PDB entry 8IMI | electron microscopy, 2.59 A resolution | chains 0 and W of the 52 polymer chains in the assembly

# Chain 0
Name: ApcE
Organism: Anthocerotibacter panamensis
Amino-acid sequence (1136 residues; each row starts with the number of its first residue):
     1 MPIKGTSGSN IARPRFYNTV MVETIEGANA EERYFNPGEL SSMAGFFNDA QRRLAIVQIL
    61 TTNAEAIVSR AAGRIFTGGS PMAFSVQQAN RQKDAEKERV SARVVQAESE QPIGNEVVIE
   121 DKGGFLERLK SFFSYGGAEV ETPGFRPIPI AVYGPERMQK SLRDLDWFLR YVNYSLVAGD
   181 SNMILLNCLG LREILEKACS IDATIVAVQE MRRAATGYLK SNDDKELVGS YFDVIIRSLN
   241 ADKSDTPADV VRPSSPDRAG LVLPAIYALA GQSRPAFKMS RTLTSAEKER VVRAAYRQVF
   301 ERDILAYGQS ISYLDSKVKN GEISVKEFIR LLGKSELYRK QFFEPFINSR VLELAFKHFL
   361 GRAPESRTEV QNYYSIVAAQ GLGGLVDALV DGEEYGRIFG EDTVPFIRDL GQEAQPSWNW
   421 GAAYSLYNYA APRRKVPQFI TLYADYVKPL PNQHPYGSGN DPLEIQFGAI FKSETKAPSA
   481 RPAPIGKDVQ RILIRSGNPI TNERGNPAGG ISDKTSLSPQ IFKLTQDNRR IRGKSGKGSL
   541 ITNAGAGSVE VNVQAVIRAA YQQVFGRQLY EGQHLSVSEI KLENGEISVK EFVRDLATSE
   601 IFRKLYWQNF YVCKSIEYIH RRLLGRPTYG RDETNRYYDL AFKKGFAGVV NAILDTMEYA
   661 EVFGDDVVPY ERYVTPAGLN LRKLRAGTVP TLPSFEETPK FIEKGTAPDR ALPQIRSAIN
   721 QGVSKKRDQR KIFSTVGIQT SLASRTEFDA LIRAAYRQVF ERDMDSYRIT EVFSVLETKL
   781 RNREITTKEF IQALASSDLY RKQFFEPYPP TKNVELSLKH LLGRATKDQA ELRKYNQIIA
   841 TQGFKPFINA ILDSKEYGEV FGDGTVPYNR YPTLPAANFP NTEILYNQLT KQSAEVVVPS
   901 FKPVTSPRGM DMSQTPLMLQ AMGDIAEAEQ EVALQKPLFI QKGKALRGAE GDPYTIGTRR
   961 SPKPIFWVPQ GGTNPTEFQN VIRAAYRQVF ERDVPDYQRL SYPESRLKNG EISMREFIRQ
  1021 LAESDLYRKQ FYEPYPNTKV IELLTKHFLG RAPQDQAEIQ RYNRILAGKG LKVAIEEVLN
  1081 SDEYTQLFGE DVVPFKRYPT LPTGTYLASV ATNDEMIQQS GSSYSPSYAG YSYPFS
Not modelled in the structure: 1, 78-146, 530-548, 1135-1136
Small-molecule neighbours:
  - phycocyanobilin (CYC), molecule 1: Pro14, Leu261, Leu263, Tyr267, Leu410, Glu413, Ala414, Gln415, Pro416, Ser417, Trp418, Trp420
  - phycocyanobilin (CYC), molecule 2: Phe76, Tyr153, Arg157, Lys160, Ser161, Arg163, Asp164, Leu165, Trp167, Phe168, Tyr171, Asn187, Leu191, Ile194, Leu195, Ala198, Cys199, Ser200, Ala203, Thr204
  - phycocyanobilin (CYC), molecule 3: Arg302, Tyr307, Tyr429, Arg433
  - phycocyanobilin (CYC), molecule 4: Ile347, Asn348, Ser349, Arg367, Val370, Gln371, Tyr374, Ile440
  - phycocyanobilin (CYC), molecule 5: Tyr456, Tyr611, Val612, Cys613, Arg631, Thr634, Asn635, Tyr638
  - phycocyanobilin (CYC), molecule 6: Ile465, Gln466, Phe467, Gly468, Arg567
  - phycocyanobilin (CYC), molecule 7: Ile492, Leu493, Ile494, Arg495, Pro499, Asn502, Arg504
  - phycocyanobilin (CYC), molecule 8: Gly722, Val723, Arg727, Tyr871, Thr873, Leu874, Pro875, Ala876, Phe879
  - phycocyanobilin (CYC), molecule 9: Ser741, Leu742, Val775, Thr778, Lys779, Arg781, Asn782, Glu784
  - phycocyanobilin (CYC), molecule 10: Arg762, Leu889, Thr890, Lys891
  - phycocyanobilin (CYC), molecule 11: Pro809, Pro810, Thr811, Gln829, Leu832, Arg833, Asn836, Ser900
  - phycocyanobilin (CYC), molecule 12: Ile956, Gly957, Thr958, Arg960, Tyr1098, Thr1100, Leu1101, Pro1102, Thr1103, Tyr1106
  - phycocyanobilin (CYC), molecule 13: Arg992, Met1116, Ile1117, Ser1120, Gly1121
  - phycocyanobilin (CYC), molecule 14: Tyr1002, Ser1005, Arg1006, Lys1008, Asn1009, Glu1011
  - phycocyanobilin (CYC), molecule 15: Pro1036, Asn1037, Thr1038, Gln1056, Ile1059, Gln1060, Asn1063

# Chain W
Name: ApcB2
Organism: Anthocerotibacter panamensis
Amino-acid sequence (162 residues; each row starts with the number of its first residue):
     1 MQDAITSVIN TYDVQGKYFD TSAFDKLKAY YATGELRVRA AGTISANAAT IIKEASAKLF
    61 SNQPDLVRPG GNAYTTRRYA ACVRDMDYFL RYATYAMLAG DTSILDERVL NGLKETYNSL
   121 GVPISSTVQG IQAMKEVTGS LVGSGAAKEM GVYFDYLSSG LS
Small-molecule neighbours:
  - phycocyanobilin (CYC), molecule 1: Leu59, Leu66, Asn72, Ala73, Arg78, Ala81, Cys82, Arg84, Asp85, Met86, Tyr88, Phe89, Tyr92, Arg108, Val109, Leu113, Thr116, Tyr117, Leu120, Val122, Pro123, Ser126, Thr127
  - phycocyanobilin (CYC), molecule 2: Val67, Tyr74, Thr75, Thr76, Tyr79

# Chain 0 / chain W interface
Residue-residue contacts (38):
  Pro449(0) - Leu110(W)
  Pro449(0) - Gly160(W)
  Leu450(0) - Asn111(W)
  Leu450(0) - Gly112(W)  hydrogen bond (backbone-backbone)
  Pro451(0) - Gly112(W)
  Pro451(0) - Glu115(W)
  Asn452(0) - Gly112(W)
  Asn452(0) - Glu115(W)
  Asn452(0) - Thr116(W)  hydrogen bond
  Asp488(0) - Met1(W)  hydrogen bond (side chain-backbone)
  Asp488(0) - Glu107(W)
  Asp488(0) - Arg108(W)
  Val489(0) - Glu107(W)  hydrogen bond (backbone-side chain)
  Val489(0) - Asn111(W)
  Gln490(0) - Glu107(W)
  Gln490(0) - Arg108(W)
  Gln490(0) - Asn111(W)  hydrogen bond (backbone-side chain)
  Ile492(0) - Val109(W)
  Ile492(0) - Asn111(W)
  Ile492(0) - Leu113(W)  hydrophobic
  Ile492(0) - Thr116(W)
  Ile494(0) - Ser119(W)
  Ile494(0) - Leu120(W)  hydrophobic
  Pro499(0) - Arg84(W)  hydrogen bond (backbone-side chain)
  Ile500(0) - Ala80(W)  hydrophobic
  Ile500(0) - Ala81(W)
  Ile500(0) - Arg84(W)
  Arg504(0) - Tyr88(W)
  Arg504(0) - Arg91(W)
  Arg504(0) - Tyr92(W)  hydrogen bond
  Arg504(0) - Arg108(W)  hydrogen bond (side chain-backbone)
  Gly505(0) - Tyr88(W)  hydrogen bond (backbone-side chain)
  Leu517(0) - Arg77(W)
  Pro676(0) - Glu115(W)
  Pro676(0) - Thr116(W)
  Pro676(0) - Ser119(W)
  Leu679(0) - Leu120(W)  hydrophobic
  Asn680(0) - Ser119(W)
Other interface residues (no listed pair), chain 0 (19 interface residues in all): Arg491, Asn502
Other interface residues (no listed pair), chain W (21 interface residues in all): Asp106

# Summary
19 residues of chain 0 face 21 of chain W across their interface; the contacts include 9 hydrogen bonds. Polar
contacts include Asn452(0)-Thr116(W), Asp488(0)-Met1(W) and Val489(0)-Glu107(W). One phycocyanobilin molecule
is bound between chain 0 and chain W. Chain 0 binds 15 copies of phycocyanobilin.
Chain 0 is ApcE and chain W is ApcB2, both from Anthocerotibacter panamensis; the structure, A1-A2, A3-A4,
B'1-B'2, C'1-C'2 cylinder in cyanobacterial phycobilisome from Anthocerotibacter panamensis (Cluster A), was
determined by electron microscopy, deposited together with 8IMJ, 8IMK, 8IML, 8IMM, 8IMN and 8IMO.
